4WJV - chains A and K; structure by X-ray diffraction, 3.20 A resolution.

== Chain A ==
Molecule: Ribosome assembly protein 4
Organism: Saccharomyces cerevisiae
Reference sequence: P25382 (NLE1_YEAST); residue numbers follow UniProt; this construct covers 137-515
Sequence (381 residues; each row starts with the number of its first residue):
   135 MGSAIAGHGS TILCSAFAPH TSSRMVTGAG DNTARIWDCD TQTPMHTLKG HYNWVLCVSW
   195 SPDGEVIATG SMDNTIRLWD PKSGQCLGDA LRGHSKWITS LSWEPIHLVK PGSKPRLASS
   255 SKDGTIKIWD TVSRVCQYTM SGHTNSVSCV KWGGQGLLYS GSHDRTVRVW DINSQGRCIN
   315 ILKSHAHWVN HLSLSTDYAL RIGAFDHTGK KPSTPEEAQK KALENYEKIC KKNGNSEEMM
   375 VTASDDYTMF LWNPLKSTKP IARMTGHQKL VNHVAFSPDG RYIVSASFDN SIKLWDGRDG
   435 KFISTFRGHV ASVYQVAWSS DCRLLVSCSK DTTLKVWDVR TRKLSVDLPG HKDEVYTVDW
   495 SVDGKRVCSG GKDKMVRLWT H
Not modelled in the structure: 135-137
Construct notes: initiating methionine (135); expression tag (136)
Curated features (UniProtKB/Swiss-Prot):
  - mutagenesis: Tyr448 (Y448E: Impairs interaction with NSA2)
Reported in the primary citation:
  - mutagenesis - T175R/T177R, Y448E: abolished growth

== Chain K ==
Molecule: Ribosome biogenesis protein NSA2
Organism: Saccharomyces cerevisiae
Reference sequence: P40078 (NSA2_YEAST); residues 80-101 here = UniProt positions 80-101
Sequence (22 residues; row label = number of the first residue in the row):
    80 MDTDGDALPT YLLDREQNNT AK
Not modelled in the structure: 80-84, 97-101
Construct notes: conflict Met80 (Leu in P40078)
Curated features (UniProtKB/Swiss-Prot):
  - region: Asp85 to Asn98 (Interaction with RSA4)
  - mutagenesis: Tyr90 (Y90A: Abolishes interaction with RSA4. Blocks production of mature 60S subunits, and causes the accumulation of pre-60S particles)
Reported in the primary citation:
  - mutagenesis - Y90A: abolished growth
  - mutagenesis - Y90F: unchanged growth

== Chain A / chain K interface ==
Contacting residue pairs - 25 pairs, chain A then chain K:
  Thr145(A) - Ala86(K)  hydrogen bond (side chain-backbone)
  Leu147(A) - Ala86(K)
  Leu147(A) - Leu87(K)
  Leu147(A) - Pro88(K)
  Trp188(A) - Ala86(K)
  Trp188(A) - Leu87(K)
  Leu190(A) - Leu87(K)
  Leu190(A) - Thr89(K)
  Leu190(A) - Leu92(K)  hydrophobic
  Trp231(A) - Leu92(K)
  Trp231(A) - Asp93(K)
  Thr233(A) - Thr89(K)
  Lys256(A) - Asp93(K)  salt bridge
  Trp322(A) - Asp93(K)
  Asn324(A) - Arg94(K)  hydrogen bond
  Asp379(A) - Arg94(K)  salt bridge
  Leu404(A) - Arg94(K)
  Asn406(A) - Tyr90(K)
  Asn406(A) - Arg94(K)
  Tyr448(A) - Tyr90(K)
  Gln449(A) - Tyr90(K)
  Tyr490(A) - Leu87(K)
  Tyr490(A) - Pro88(K)  hydrophobic
  Tyr490(A) - Tyr90(K)  hydrogen bond (backbone-side chain)
  Tyr490(A) - Leu91(K)  hydrophobic
Interface residues without a listed pair, chain A (20 interface residues in all): Ser144, Gly164, Ile232, Phe422, Lys506
Interface residues without a listed pair, chain K (10 interface residues in all): Asp85
From the paper, about this interface:
  - hot spots on chain A (mutagenesis) - Y448E: decreased binding to Ribosome biogenesis protein NSA2 (chain K)
  - hot spots on chain K (mutagenesis) - Y90A: abolished binding to Ribosome assembly protein 4 (chain A)
  - hot spots on chain K (mutagenesis) - Y90F: unchanged binding to Ribosome assembly protein 4 (chain A)

== In short ==
20 residues of chain A face 10 of chain K across their interface; the contacts include 3 hydrogen bonds and 2
salt bridges. Among the polar pairs are Lys256(A)-Asp93(K), Asp379(A)-Arg94(K) and Thr145(A)-Ala86(K). The
paper reports that T175R/T177R and Y448E of chain A abolish growth; Y90A of chain K abolishes growth.
Here chain A is Ribosome assembly protein 4 and chain K is Ribosome biogenesis protein NSA2, both from
Saccharomyces cerevisiae. Entry 4WJV (Crystal structure of Rsa4 in complex with the Nsa2 binding peptide) was
determined by X-ray diffraction together with 4WJS and 4WJU from the same study.
